PDB entry 7N9Z | electron microscopy, 2.19 A resolution | chains F and H of the 4 polymer chains in the assembly

# Chain F
Molecule: Cytochrome o ubiquinol oxidase, subunit I
Organism: Escherichia coli
Notes: EC 1.10.3.-
UniProt: H4KCU1 (H4KCU1_ECOLX); numbering as in UniProt (aligned over 1-663)
Amino-acid sequence (663 residues; row label = number of the first residue in the row):
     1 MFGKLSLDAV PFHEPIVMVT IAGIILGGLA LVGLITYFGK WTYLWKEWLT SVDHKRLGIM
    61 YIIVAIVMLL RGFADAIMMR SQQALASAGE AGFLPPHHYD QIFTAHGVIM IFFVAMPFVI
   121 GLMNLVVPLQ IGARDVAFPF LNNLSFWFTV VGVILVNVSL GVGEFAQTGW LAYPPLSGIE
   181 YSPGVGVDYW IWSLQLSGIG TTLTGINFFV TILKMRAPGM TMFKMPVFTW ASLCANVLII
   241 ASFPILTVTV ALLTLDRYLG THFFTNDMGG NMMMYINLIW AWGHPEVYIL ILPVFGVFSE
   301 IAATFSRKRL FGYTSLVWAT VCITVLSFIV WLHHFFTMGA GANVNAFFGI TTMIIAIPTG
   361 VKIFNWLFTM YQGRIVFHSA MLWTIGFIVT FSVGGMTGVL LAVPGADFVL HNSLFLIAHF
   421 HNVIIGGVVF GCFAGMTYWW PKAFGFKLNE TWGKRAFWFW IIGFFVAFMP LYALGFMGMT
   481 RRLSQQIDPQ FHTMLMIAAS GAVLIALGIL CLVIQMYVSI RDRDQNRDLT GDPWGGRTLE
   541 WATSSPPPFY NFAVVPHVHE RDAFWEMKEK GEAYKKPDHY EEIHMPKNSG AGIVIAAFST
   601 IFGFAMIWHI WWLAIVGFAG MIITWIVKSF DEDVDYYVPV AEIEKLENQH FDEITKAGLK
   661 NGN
Unresolved in the structure: 659-663
Ion coordination: heme Fe: H106, H421; Zn2+: M273 (shared with 2 residues of chain G; 1 residue of chain I); Cu ion: H284, H333, H334; heme o Fe near H419 (its only coordinating residue here)
Residues lining bound ligands:
  - 1,2-Distearoyl-sn-glycerophosphoethanolamine (3PE), molecule 1: A137, F138, P139, F140, L141, L144, F148, W192, I199, L203, F602, F618, M621, W625, K628
  - 1,2-Distearoyl-sn-glycerophosphoethanolamine (3PE), molecule 2: V248, A251, F618, I622, W625, I626, K628, S629
  - heme (HEM): F73, A76, M79, R80, Q83, F103, H106, G107, M110, I111, A115, G169, W170, L414, I417, F420, H421, I424, I425, V429, W460, F468, R481, R482, I505
  - heme o (HEO): W170, W280, V287, Y288, L290, I291, H333, H334, T352, A356, T359, G360, I363, F364, F391, S392, G395, M396, G398, V399, L401, A402, D407, H411, N412, L416, H419, F420, V423, I424, V428, R481
  - Ubiquinone-8 (UQ8): V10, I16, V17, M18, T20, I21, I24, I25, V67, M68, L70, R71, A74, D75, M78, H98, Q101, I102, A105, V153, I154, N157, V158, L160, G161, V162
What the authors report for this chain:
  - conformationally variable residues (side-chain flip): H98
  - contacts within the chain: E14-H98
  - binding site for Ubiquinone-8: R71, D75
  - Zn2+ coordination: M273

# Chain H
Molecule: Cytochrome o ubiquinol oxidase
Organism: Escherichia coli
UniProt: D6I7E4 (D6I7E4_ECOLX); numbering as in UniProt (aligned over 1-204)
Amino-acid sequence (204 residues; each row starts with the number of its first residue):
     1 MATDTLTHAT AHAHEHGHHD AGGTKIFGFW IYLMSDCILF SILFATYAVL VNGTAGGPTG
    61 KDIFELPFVL VETFLLLFSS ITYGMAAIAM YKNNKSQVIS WLALTWLFGA GFIGMEIYEF
   121 HHLIVNGMGP DRSGFLSAFF ALVGTHGLHV TSGLIWMAVL MVQIARRGLT STNRTRIMCL
   181 SLFWHFLDVV WICVFTVVYL MGAM
Unresolved in the structure: 1-20
Residues lining bound ligands:
  - 1,2-Distearoyl-sn-glycerophosphoethanolamine (3PE), molecule 1: K25, G28, F29, Y32
  - 1,2-Distearoyl-sn-glycerophosphoethanolamine (3PE), molecule 2: K25, F29, Y32, L39, L43, T145, L148, H149, T151, S152, I155, W156, V159, T172, R176, C179, F183

# Chain F / chain H interface
Pairs across the interface (52; chain F residue first):
  A137(F) with T24(H)
  F138(F) with T24(H); K25(H)
  I206(F) with G28(H); Y32(H), hydrophobic
  F209(F) with I31(H), hydrophobic
  V210(F) with T24(H); G28(H)
  L213(F) with F27(H), hydrophobic
  K214(F) with F27(H)
  I240(F) with I31(H), hydrophobic; S35(H)
  A241(F) with I38(H)
  P244(F) with S35(H); L39(H)
  I245(F) with I42(H), hydrophobic
  V248(F) with L39(H), hydrophobic; I42(H), hydrophobic
  L252(F) with T46(H); A141(H), hydrophobic
  L259(F) with D131(H)
  G260(F) with D131(H)
  T261(F) with P130(H); S137(H)
  H262(F) with D131(H), hydrogen bond (side chain-backbone); R132(H); S133(H); G134(H); S137(H), hydrogen bond (backbone-side chain)
  F263(F) with T46(H); L50(H), hydrophobic; S137(H); A138(H), hydrophobic; A141(H), hydrophobic
  M268(F) with G53(H); A55(H), hydrophobic; R132(H); S133(H); G134(H), hydrogen bond (backbone-backbone)
  G269(F) with L50(H); G53(H)
  M274(F) with A45(H); T46(H); V49(H), hydrophobic
  L278(F) with I42(H), hydrophobic; T46(H)
  I626(F) with V159(H), hydrophobic
  S629(F) with Q163(H), hydrogen bond; R176(H), hydrogen bond (backbone-side chain)
  F630(F) with Q163(H); R167(H), hydrogen bond (backbone-side chain)
  E632(F) with R167(H), salt bridge
Other interface residues (no listed pair), chain F (31 interface residues in all): T202, T247, L255, G270, N271
Other interface residues (no listed pair), chain H (31 interface residues in all): L43, I155, V162

# Overview
Chain F and chain H each contribute 31 residues to their interface, with 6 hydrogen bonds and 1 salt bridge.
Polar contacts include E632(F)-R167(H), H262(F)-D131(H) and H262(F)-S137(H).
1,2-Distearoyl-sn-glycerophosphoethanolamine is bound between chain F and chain H. The paper reports a binding
site for Ubiquinone-8 at R71(F) and D75(F); Zn2+ coordination by M273(F).
Chain F is Cytochrome o ubiquinol oxidase, subunit I and chain H is Cytochrome o ubiquinol oxidase, both from
Escherichia coli; the structure, E. coli cytochrome bo3 in MSP nanodisc, was determined by electron
microscopy, deposited together with 7CUB, 7CUQ and 7CUW.
